9GOQ - chains D and l of the 18 polymer chains in the assembly; structure by electron microscopy, 3.50 A resolution.

Chain D:
Name: Adapter protein MecA
Reference sequence: A0A0D3Q6A0 (A0A0D3Q6A0_STAAU); numbering as in UniProt (aligned over 1-239)
Amino-acid sequence (239 residues; numbered 1 to 239; the number before each row is that of its first residue):
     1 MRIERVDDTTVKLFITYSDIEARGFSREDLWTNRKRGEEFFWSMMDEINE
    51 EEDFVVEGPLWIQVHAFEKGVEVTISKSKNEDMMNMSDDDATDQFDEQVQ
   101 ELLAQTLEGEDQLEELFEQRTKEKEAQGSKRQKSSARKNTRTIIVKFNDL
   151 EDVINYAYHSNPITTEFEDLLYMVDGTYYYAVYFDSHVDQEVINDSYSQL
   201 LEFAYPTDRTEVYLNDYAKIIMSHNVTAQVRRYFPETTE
Disordered / not traced: 1-139, 238-239

Chain l:
Name: ATP-dependent Clp protease ATP-binding subunit ClpC
Source organism: Staphylococcus aureus
Reference sequence: W8U1E4 (W8U1E4_STAAU); numbering as in UniProt (aligned over 1-818)
Amino-acid sequence (818 residues; row label = number of the first residue in the row):
     1 MLFGRLTERAQRVLAHAQEEAIRLNHSNIGTEHLLLGLMKEPEGIAAKVL
    51 ESFNITEDKVIEEVEKLIGHGQDHVGTLHYTPRAKKVIELSMDEARKLHH
   101 NFVGTEHILLGLIRENEGVAARVFANLDLNITKARAQVVKALGNPEMSNK
   151 NAQASKSNNTPTLDSLARDLTVIAKDGTLDPVIGRDKEITRVIEVLSRRT
   201 KNNPVLIGEPGVGKTAIAEGLAQAIVNNEVPETLKDKRVMSLDMGTVVAG
   251 TKYRGEFEERLKKVMEEIQQAGNVILFIDELHTLVGAGGAEGAIDASNIL
   301 KPALARGELQCIGATTLDEYRKNIEKDAALERRFQPVQVDEPSVVDTVAI
   351 LKGLRDRYEAHHRINISDEAIEAAVKLSNRYVSDRFLPDKAIDLIDEASS
   401 KVRLKSHTTPNNLKEIEQEIEKVKNEKDAAVHAQEFENAANLRDKQTKLE
   451 KQYEEAKNEWKNAQNGMSTSLSEEDIAEVIAGWTGIPLTKINETESEKLL
   501 SLEDTLHERVIGQKDAVNSISKAVRRARAGLKDPKRPIGSFIFLGPTGVG
   551 KTELARALAESMFGDDDAMIRVDMSEFMEKHAVSRLVGAPPGYVGHDDGG
   601 QLTEKVRRKPYSVILFDEIEKAHPDVFNILLQVLDDGHLTDTKGRTVDFR
   651 NTIIIMTSNVGAQELQDQRFAGFGGSSDGQDYETIRKTMLKELKNSFRPE
   701 FLNRVDDIIVFHKLTKEELKEIVTMMVNKLTNRLSEQNINIIVTDKAKDK
   751 IAEEGYDPEYGARPLIRAIQKTIEDNLSELILDGNQIEGKKVTVDHDGKE
   801 FKYDIAEQTSETKTPSQA
Disordered / not traced: 1-411, 465-818

How chain D and chain l interact:
Residue-residue contacts (19; chain D residue first):
  Glu-151(D) / Arg-443(l)  salt bridge
  Ile-154(D) / Arg-443(l)
  Met-173(D) / Val-431(l)  hydrophobic
  Met-173(D) / His-432(l)
  Tyr-178(D) / Val-431(l)
  Lys-219(D) / His-432(l)  hydrogen bond (side chain-backbone)
  Lys-219(D) / Gln-434(l)
  Ile-220(D) / Gln-434(l)
  Ile-221(D) / Val-431(l)
  Ile-221(D) / Gln-434(l)  hydrogen bond (backbone-side chain)
  Ile-221(D) / Phe-436(l)  hydrophobic
  Met-222(D) / Phe-436(l)  hydrophobic
  Arg-232(D) / Glu-437(l)  salt bridge
  Tyr-233(D) / Phe-436(l)  hydrophobic
  Tyr-233(D) / Glu-437(l)
  Tyr-233(D) / Ala-440(l)
  Phe-234(D) / Ala-440(l)  hydrophobic
  Pro-235(D) / Arg-443(l)  hydrogen bond (backbone-side chain)
  Glu-236(D) / Arg-443(l)
Also at the interface, not in a pair above, chain D (16 interface residues in all): Asp-149, Leu-150, Thr-237
Also at the interface, not in a pair above, chain l (11 interface residues in all): Lys-427, Asp-428, Ala-433, Ala-439

Summary:
16 residues of chain D face 11 of chain l across their interface, with 3 hydrogen bonds and 2 salt bridges.
Polar contacts include Glu-151(D)/Arg-443(l), Arg-232(D)/Glu-437(l) and Lys-219(D)/His-432(l).
Chain D is Adapter protein MecA and chain l is ATP-dependent Clp protease ATP-binding subunit ClpC
(Staphylococcus aureus); the structure, Structure of the S.aureus MecA protein, in complex with ClpC, was
determined by electron microscopy.
